Entry 9G0Q (electron microscopy, 3.20 A resolution); this record covers chains b and c of the 12 polymer chains in the assembly.

# Chain b (and c)
Protein: Tubulin alpha chain
Source organism: Xenopus laevis
Notes: chain c of this document is another copy of the same molecule, construct and numbering; everything in this record applies to it too
UniProt: A0A8J0UQF0 (A0A8J0UQF0_XENLA); numbering as in UniProt (aligned over 1-449)
Chain sequence (449 residues; row label = number of the first residue in the row):
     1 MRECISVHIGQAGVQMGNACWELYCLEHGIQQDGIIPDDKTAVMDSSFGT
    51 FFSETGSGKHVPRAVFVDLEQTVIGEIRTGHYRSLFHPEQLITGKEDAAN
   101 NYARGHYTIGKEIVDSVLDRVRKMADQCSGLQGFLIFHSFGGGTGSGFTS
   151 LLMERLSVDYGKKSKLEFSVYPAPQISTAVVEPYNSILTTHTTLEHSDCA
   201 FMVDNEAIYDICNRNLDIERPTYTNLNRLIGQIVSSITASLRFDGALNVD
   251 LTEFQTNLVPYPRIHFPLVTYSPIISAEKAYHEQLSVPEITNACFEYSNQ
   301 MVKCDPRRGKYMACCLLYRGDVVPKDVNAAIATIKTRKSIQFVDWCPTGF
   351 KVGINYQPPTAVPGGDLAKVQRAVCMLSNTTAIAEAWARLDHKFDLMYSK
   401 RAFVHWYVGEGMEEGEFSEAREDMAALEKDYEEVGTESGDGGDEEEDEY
Unresolved in the structure: 39-44, 439-449
Metal / ion sites: Mg2+: E70 (together with GTP)
Residues lining bound ligands: GTP (guanosine-5'-triphosphate): G10, Q11, A12, Q15, M16, E70, D97, A98, A99, N100, S139, G142, G143, T144, G145, V170, T178, E182, N205, Y223, L226, N227, I230

# Chain b / chain c interface
Contacting residue pairs - 15 pairs, chain b then chain c:
  E54(b) - Q284(c)
  T55(b) - Y281(c)
  T55(b) - E283(c)
  T55(b) - Q284(c)
  S57(b) - Y281(c)
  K59(b) - Y281(c)
  V61(b) - H282(c)
  S84(b) - H282(c)  hydrogen bond (backbone-side chain)
  L85(b) - H282(c)
  F86(b) - H282(c)
  H87(b) - H282(c)
  H87(b) - E283(c)  salt bridge
  R122(b) - E296(c)  salt bridge
  D126(b) - R337(c)  salt bridge
  Q127(b) - Q284(c)
Other interface residues (no listed pair), chain b (13 interface residues in all): P88
Other interface residues (no listed pair), chain c (7 interface residues in all): K279

# Summary
13 residues of chain b face 7 of chain c across their interface, with 1 hydrogen bond and 3 salt bridges.
Polar contacts include H87(b)-E283(c), R122(b)-E296(c) and D126(b)-R337(c). Bound to chain b: GTP.
Both chains are Tubulin alpha chain (Xenopus laevis). Entry 9G0Q (Xenopus laevis undecorated microtubule - 15
protofilament, 3-start helix) was determined by electron microscopy, deposited together with 9FVJ, 9G0O, 9G0P,
9G0R, 9G0S and 9G0T.
